Entry 5ZEB (electron microscopy, 3.40 A resolution); this record covers chains M and A of the 56 polymer chains in the assembly.

== Chain M ==
Name: 50S ribosomal protein L15
From: Mycobacterium smegmatis str. MC2 155
Reference sequence: A0QSG8 (A0QSG8_MYCS2); residues 1-147 here = UniProt positions 1-147
Amino-acid sequence (147 residues; row label = number of the first residue in the row):
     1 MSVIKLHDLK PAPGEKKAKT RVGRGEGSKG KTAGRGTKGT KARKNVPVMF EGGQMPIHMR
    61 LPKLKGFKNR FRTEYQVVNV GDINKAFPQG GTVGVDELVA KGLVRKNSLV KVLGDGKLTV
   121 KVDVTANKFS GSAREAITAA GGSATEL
Disordered / not traced: 1-2

== Chain A ==
Molecule: 23S rRNA
From: Mycobacterium smegmatis str. MC2 155
Sequence (3120 nucleotides; numbered 1 to 3120; the number before each row is that of its first residue):
     1 UAAGUGUUUA AGGGCGCAUG GUGGAUGCCU UGGCACUGGG AGCCGAUGAA GGACGUAGGA
    61 GGCUGCGAUA AGCCUCGGGG AGCUGUCAAC CGAGCGUUGA UCCGAGGAUG UCCGAAUGGG
   121 GAAACCCGGC ACGAGUGAUG UCGUGUCACC AGGCGCUGAA UAUAUAGGCG UCUGGGGGGA
   181 ACGCGGGGAA GUGAAACAUC UCAGUACCCG UAGGAAGAGA AAACAAAAUG UGAUUCCGUG
   241 AGUAGUGGCG AGCGAAAGCG GAGGAUGGCU AAACCGUAUG CAUGUGAUAC CGGGUAGGGG
   301 UUGUGUGUGC GGGGUUGUGG GACCUAUCUU UCCGGCUCUA CCUGGCUGGA GGGCAGUGAG
   361 AAAAUGUUGU GGUUAGCGGA AAUGGCUUGG GAUGGCCUGC CGUAGACGGU GAGAGCCCGG
   421 UACGUGAAAA CCCGACGUCU GUCUUGAUGG UGUUCCCGAG UAGCAGCGGG CCCGUGGAAU
   481 CUGCUGUGAA UCUGCCGGGA CCACCCGGUA AGCCUGAAUA CUUCCCAGUG ACCGAUAGCG
   541 GAUUAGUACC GUGAGGGAAU GGUGAAAAGU ACCCCGGGAG GGGAGUGAAA GAGUACCUGA
   601 AACCGUGCGC UUACAAUCCG UCAGAGCCCU CGACGUGUCG UGGGGUGAUG GCGUGCCUUU
   661 UGAAGAAUGA GCCUGCGAGU CAGGGACAUG UCGCGAGGUU AACCCGGGUG GGGUAGCCGC
   721 AGCGAAAGCG AGUCUGAAUA GGGCGUAUCC ACACAAGAGU GUGUGGUGUA GUGGUGUGUU
   781 CUGGACCCGA AGCGGAGUGA UCUACCCAUG GCCAGGGUGA AGCGCGGGUA AGACCGCGUG
   841 GAGGCCCGAA CCCACUUAGG UUGAAGACUG AGGGGAUGAG CUGUGGGUAG GGGUGAAAGG
   901 CCAAUCAAAC UCCGUGAUAG CUGGUUCUCC CCGAAAUGCA UUUAGGUGCA GCGUCGCAUG
   961 UUUCUUGCCG GAGGUAGAGC UACUGGAUGG CCGAUGGGCC CCACAGGGUU ACUGACGUCA
  1021 GCCAAACUCC GAAUGCCGGU AAGUCCAAGA GUGCGGCAGU GAGACGGCGG GGGAUAAGCU
  1081 CCGUGCGUCG AGAGGGAAAC AGCCCAGAUC GCCGGCUAAG GCCCCUAAGC GUGUGCUAAG
  1141 UGGAAAAGGA UGUGCAGUCG CGAAGACAAC CAGGAGGUUG GCUUAGAAGC AGCCACCCUU
  1201 GAAAGAGUGC GUAAUAGCUC ACUGGUCAAG UGAUUGUGCG CCGAUAAUGU AGCGGGGCUC
  1261 AAGCACACCG CCGAAGCCGC GGCAGCCAAC GUGUUGGCUG GGUAGGGGAG CGUCCUGCAU
  1321 CCGGUGAAGC CGCCGAGUGA UCGAGUGGUG GAGGGUGUGG GAGUGAGAAU GCAGGCAUGA
  1381 GUAGCGAUUA GGCAAGUGAG AACCUUGCCC GCCGAAAGAC CAAGGGUUCC UGGGCCAGGC
  1441 CAGUCCGCCC AGGGUGAGUC GGGACCUAAG GCGAGGCCGA CAGGCGUAGU CGAUGGACAA
  1501 CGGGUUGAUA UUCCCGUACC CGUGUAUGUG CGUCCAUGAU GAAUCAGCGG UACUAACCAU
  1561 CCAAAACCAC CGUGACCGCA CCUUUCGGGG UGUGGCGUUG GUGGGGCUGC AUGGGACCUU
  1621 CGUUGGUAGU AGUCAAGCGA UGGGGUGACG CAGGAAGGUA GCCGUACCGG UCAGUGGUAA
  1681 UACCGGGGUA AGCCUGUAGG GAGUCAGAUA GGUAAAUCCG UCUGGCAUAU AUCCUGAGAG
  1741 GUGAUGCAUA GCCGAGUGAG GCGAAUUCGG UGAUCCUAUG CUGCCGAGAA AAGCCUCUAG
  1801 CGAGGACAUA CACGGCCCGU ACCCCAAACC AACACAGGUG GUCAGGUAGA GAAUACUAAG
  1861 GCGUACGAGU GAACUAUGGU UAAGGAACUC GGCAAAAUGC CCCCGUAACU UCGGGAGAAG
  1921 GGGGACCCAC AUGGCGUGUA AGCCUUUACG GCCCAAGCGU GAGUGGGUGG CACAAACCAG
  1981 UGAGAAGCGA CUGUUUACUA AAAACACAGG UCCGUGCGAA GUCGCAAGAC GAUGUAUACG
  2041 GACUGACGCC UGCCCGGUGC UGGAAGGUUA AGAGGACCCG UUAACUCCCU UUGGGGGUGA
  2101 AGCGGAGAAU UUAAGCCCCA GUAAACGGCG GUGGUAACUA UAACCAUCCU AAGGUAGCGA
  2161 AAUUCCUUGU CGGGUAAGUU CCGACCUGCA CGAAUGGCGU AACGACUUCU CAACUGUCUC
  2221 AACCAUAGAC UCGGCGAAAU UGCACUACGA GUAAAGAUGC UCGUUACGCG CGGCAGGACG
  2281 AAAAGACCCC GGGACCUUCA CUACAACUUG GUAUUGGUGC UCGAUACGGU UUGUGUAGGA
  2341 UAGGUGGGAG ACUGUGAAGC UCACACGCCA GUGUGGGUGG AGUCGUUGUU GAAAUACCAC
  2401 UCUGAUCGUA UUGGGCCUCU AACCUCGGAC CGUAUAUCCG GUUCAGGGAC AGUGCCUGGU
  2461 GGGUAGUUUA ACUGGGGCGG UUGCCUCCUA AAAUGUAACG GAGGCGCCCA AAGGUUCCCU
  2521 CAACCUGGAC GGCAAUCAGG UGUUGAGUGU AAGUGCACAA GGGAGCUUGA CUGCGAGACG
  2581 GACAUGUCGA GCAGGGACGA AAGUCGGGAC UAGUGAUCCG GCACCUCUGA GUGGAAGGGG
  2641 UGUCGCUCAA CGGAUAAAAG GUACCCCGGG GAUAACAGGC UGAUCUUCCC CAAGAGUCCA
  2701 UAUCGACGGG AUGGUUUGGC ACCUCGAUGU CGGCUCGUCG CAUCCUGGGG CUGGAGCAGG
  2761 UCCCAAGGGU UGGGCUGUUC GCCCAUUAAA GCGGCACGCG AGCUGGGUUU AGAACGUCGU
  2821 GAGACAGUUC GGUCUCUAUC CGCCGCGCGC GUCAGAAGCU UGAGGAAACC UGUCCCUAGU
  2881 ACGAGAGGAC CGGGACGGAC GAACCUCUGG UAUACCAGUU GUCCCACCAG GGGCACGGCU
  2941 GGAUAGCCAC GUUCGGACAG GAUAACCGCU GAAAGCAUCU AAGCGGGAAA CCUCUUCCAA
  3001 GACCAGGCUU CUCACCCUCU AGGAGGGAUA AGGCCCCCCG CAGACCACGG GAUUGAUAGA
  3061 CCAGACCUGG AAGCCUAGUA AUAGGUGCAG GGAACUGGCA CUAACCGGCC GAAAACUUAC
Disordered / not traced: 1, 340-344, 634-637, 1004-1005, 1756-1757, 1946-1948, 3120
Covalent attachments: covalent link A1565-G1606, A1566-G1606, G1578-G1592; covalent link U1573-C1596

== How chain M and chain A interact ==
Contacting residue pairs - 169 pairs, chain M then chain A:
  Leu6(M) with G1317(A), base contact; C1318(A), sugar contact
  His7(M) with G1317(A), base contact; C1318(A), hydrogen bond to the sugar; A1319(A), hydrogen bond to the sugar; G1357(A), base contact; U1358(A), hydrogen bond to the sugar
  Leu9(M) with U1358(A), sugar contact
  Lys10(M) with U1358(A), phosphate contact; G1359(A), phosphate contact
  Pro11(M) with G1359(A), sugar contact
  Ala12(M) with U691(A), sugar contact
  Gly14(M) with G690(A), hydrogen bond to the sugar; U691(A), sugar contact
  Glu15(M) with G690(A), hydrogen bond to the base; U691(A), sugar contact
  Lys16(M) with U775(A), sugar contact; G776(A), sugar contact; G1360(A), phosphate contact
  Lys17(M) with G776(A), hydrogen bond to the sugar; U777(A), hydrogen bond to the sugar; G1308(A), salt bridge to the phosphate
  Ala18(M) with U777(A), sugar contact
  Lys19(M) with U680(A), salt bridge to the phosphate; U777(A), phosphate contact; G778(A), phosphate contact
  Thr20(M) with U777(A), phosphate contact; G778(A), hydrogen bond to the phosphate
  Arg21(M) with U1364(A), hydrogen bond to the base; G1365(A), salt bridge to the phosphate
  Val22(M) with G679(A), sugar contact
  Gly23(M) with U925(A), hydrogen bond to the sugar; U926(A), phosphate contact
  Arg24(M) with G679(A), salt bridge to the phosphate; U926(A), hydrogen bond to the base; C927(A), base contact; U1364(A), salt bridge to the phosphate; G1365(A), salt bridge to the phosphate
  Gly25(M) with U926(A), hydrogen bond to the phosphate; C927(A), phosphate contact; U928(A), phosphate contact
  Glu26(M) with U928(A), hydrogen bond to the phosphate; A1304(A), phosphate contact
  Gly27(M) with U928(A), hydrogen bond to the phosphate; C929(A), hydrogen bond to the base
  Ser28(M) with U928(A), base contact
  Lys29(M) with G1306(A), salt bridge to the phosphate; G1307(A), salt bridge to the phosphate
  Lys31(M) with U658(A), salt bridge to the phosphate; U659(A), salt bridge to the phosphate; U925(A), hydrogen bond to the base; U926(A), hydrogen bond to the phosphate
  Thr32(M) with G679(A), base contact; U925(A), base contact; A1304(A), phosphate contact; G1305(A), hydrogen bond to the phosphate
  Ala33(M) with G679(A), base contact
  Gly34(M) with A1058(A), phosphate contact; G1305(A), hydrogen bond to the phosphate; G1306(A), phosphate contact
  Arg35(M) with G679(A), hydrogen bond to the base; G1059(A), sugar contact; G1305(A), hydrogen bond to the phosphate
  Gly36(M) with G1059(A), phosphate contact; A1304(A), phosphate contact; G1305(A), hydrogen bond to the phosphate
  Thr37(M) with U659(A), phosphate contact; U1060(A), hydrogen bond to the phosphate
  Lys38(M) with U659(A), phosphate contact; U660(A), salt bridge to the phosphate; U922(A), salt bridge to the phosphate; G923(A), salt bridge to the phosphate
  Gly39(M) with C921(A), phosphate contact; G946(A), phosphate contact; U947(A), phosphate contact
  Thr40(M) with G920(A), hydrogen bond to the sugar; G946(A), hydrogen bond to the sugar; U947(A), hydrogen bond to the phosphate
  Lys41(M) with U947(A), hydrogen bond to the phosphate; G948(A), salt bridge to the phosphate; G1061(A), hydrogen bond to the base
  Ala42(M) with C786(A), hydrogen bond to the base
  Arg43(M) with C786(A), base contact; C921(A), salt bridge to the phosphate; U922(A), salt bridge to the phosphate; G923(A), base contact
  Lys44(M) with A919(A), phosphate contact; G920(A), salt bridge to the phosphate
  Asn45(M) with C781(A), hydrogen bond to the phosphate
  Val46(M) with C781(A), phosphate contact; U947(A), phosphate contact; G948(A), phosphate contact
  Met49(M) with A251(A), phosphate contact; G252(A), phosphate contact
  Phe50(M) with A195(A), base contact; U947(A), sugar contact; G948(A), sugar contact
  Glu51(M) with G948(A), sugar contact
  Gly52(M) with A195(A), base contact; U941(A), base contact; G946(A), hydrogen bond to the base; U947(A), base contact; G948(A), sugar contact
  Gly53(M) with U941(A), hydrogen bond to the sugar
  Gln54(M) with A940(A), hydrogen bond to the sugar; U941(A), sugar contact; A2582(A), hydrogen bond to the base; G2652(A), sugar contact
  Met55(M) with A2616(A), base contact; G2652(A), hydrogen bond to the sugar; G2653(A), base contact
  His58(M) with A251(A), salt bridge to the phosphate
  Met59(M) with U2617(A), hydrogen bond to the sugar
  Arg60(M) with C2583(A), hydrogen bond to the base; A2584(A), hydrogen bond to the sugar; A2616(A), hydrogen bond to the sugar; U2617(A), sugar contact; G2652(A), base contact
  Leu61(M) with U2617(A), phosphate contact
  Pro62(M) with U2617(A), phosphate contact; C2618(A), phosphate contact
  Lys63(M) with C249(A), hydrogen bond to the base; U2617(A), phosphate contact; C2618(A), hydrogen bond to the phosphate
  Lys65(M) with A725(A), salt bridge to the phosphate; G2640(A), phosphate contact; U2641(A), salt bridge to the phosphate
  Gly66(M) with A725(A), sugar contact; G2639(A), hydrogen bond to the phosphate; G2640(A), phosphate contact
  Phe67(M) with A725(A), hydrogen bond to the sugar; A726(A), sugar contact; G2638(A), base contact; G2639(A), sugar contact
  Lys68(M) with A244(A), salt bridge to the phosphate; G245(A), phosphate contact
  Asn69(M) with A726(A), hydrogen bond to the phosphate; A727(A), hydrogen bond to the phosphate; U2628(A), hydrogen bond to the sugar
  Arg70(M) with A2630(A), hydrogen bond to the base
  Phe71(M) with A2630(A), sugar contact
  Arg72(M) with C723(A), base contact; G724(A), hydrogen bond to the base; A727(A), salt bridge to the phosphate; G728(A), hydrogen bond to the base
  Tyr75(M) with G730(A), base contact
  Gln76(M) with C720(A), hydrogen bond to the base
  Val77(M) with G730(A), base contact
  Asn79(M) with A721(A), hydrogen bond to the base
  Lys85(M) with G768(A), base contact; U769(A), base contact
  Lys101(M) with G697(A), phosphate contact
  Leu103(M) with C720(A), base contact
  Arg105(M) with C718(A), base contact; G719(A), hydrogen bond to the base; C720(A), base contact
  Lys106(M) with U714(A), hydrogen bond to the sugar
  Lys111(M) with C729(A), base contact; G730(A), hydrogen bond to the base
  Leu113(M) with A721(A), base contact; G730(A), base contact
  Gly114(M) with A731(A), hydrogen bond to the phosphate
  Asp115(M) with A721(A), base contact; A731(A), base contact
  Lys128(M) with C729(A), salt bridge to the phosphate
  Ser130(M) with G730(A), phosphate contact; A731(A), hydrogen bond to the phosphate
  Gly131(M) with G730(A), phosphate contact
  Ser132(M) with A731(A), hydrogen bond to the phosphate
Also at the interface, not in a pair above, chain M (83 interface residues in all): Pro13, Gly30, Val48, Ile57, Gly102, Asn107, Lys117
Also at the interface, not in a pair above, chain A (99 interface residues in all): G250, C692, A696, A715, G716, C717, G722, G765, G766, G774, U780, G1361, U2585, C2619, C2627, A2654

== Overview ==
Chain M and chain A form an interface of 83 and 99 residues respectively, with 57 hydrogen bonds and 23 salt
bridges. Among the polar pairs are Glu15(M)-G690(A), Arg21(M)-U1364(A) and Arg24(M)-U926(A).
Chain M is 50S ribosomal protein L15 and chain A is 23S rRNA, both from Mycobacterium smegmatis str. MC2 155;
the structure, M. Smegmatis P/P state 70S ribosome structure, was determined by electron microscopy (same
publication as 5ZEP, 5ZET, 5ZEU and 5ZEY).
